Entry 7DBN (X-ray diffraction, 2.67 A resolution); this record covers chains A and B of the 3 polymer chains in the assembly.

[Chain A]
Name: HIV-1 reverse transcriptase p66 subunit
From: Human immunodeficiency virus 1
Notes: EC 2.7.7.49, 3.1.26.13
UniProtKB: D3XFN5 (D3XFN5_9HIV1); residues 1-555 here correspond to UniProt positions 100-654 (UniProt number = residue number + 99)
Chain sequence (557 residues; row label = number of the first residue in the row; numbers below 1 keep their minus sign (Met-1 is residue -1)):
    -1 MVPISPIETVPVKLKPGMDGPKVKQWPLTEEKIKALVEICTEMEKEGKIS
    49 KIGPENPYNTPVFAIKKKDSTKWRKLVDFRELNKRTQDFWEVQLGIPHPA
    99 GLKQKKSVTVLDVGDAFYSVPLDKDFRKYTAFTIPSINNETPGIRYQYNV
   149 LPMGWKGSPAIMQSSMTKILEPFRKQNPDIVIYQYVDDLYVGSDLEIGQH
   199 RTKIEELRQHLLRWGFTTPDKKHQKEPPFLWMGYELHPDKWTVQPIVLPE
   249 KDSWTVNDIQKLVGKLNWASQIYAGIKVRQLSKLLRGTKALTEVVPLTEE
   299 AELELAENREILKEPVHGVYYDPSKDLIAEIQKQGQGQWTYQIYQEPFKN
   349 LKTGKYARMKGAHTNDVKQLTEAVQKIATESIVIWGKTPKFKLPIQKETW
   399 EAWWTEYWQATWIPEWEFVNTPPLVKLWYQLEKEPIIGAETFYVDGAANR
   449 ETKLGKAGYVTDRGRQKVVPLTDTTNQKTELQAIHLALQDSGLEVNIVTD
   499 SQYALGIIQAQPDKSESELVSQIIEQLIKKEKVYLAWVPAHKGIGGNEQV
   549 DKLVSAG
Unresolved in the structure: -1 to 0, 554-555
Differences from the reference sequence: expression tag (-1 to 0); engineered mutation Phe115 (Tyr214 in D3XFN5), Tyr116 (Phe215 in D3XFN5), Met151 (Gln250 in D3XFN5), Met160 (Phe259 in D3XFN5), Ser162 (Cys261 in D3XFN5), Val184 (Met283 in D3XFN5), Ser280 (Cys379 in D3XFN5)
Ion coordination: Mg2+: Val111, Asp185 (together with 2'-deoxycytidine-5'-triphosphate)
Residues lining bound ligands: 2'-deoxycytidine-5'-triphosphate (DCP): Lys65, Lys70, Arg72, Asp110, Val111, Gly112, Asp113, Ala114, Phe115, Met151, Val184, Asp185, Lys220
What the authors report for this chain:
  - conformationally variable residues: Arg72, Asp110, Phe115, Asp185
  - contacts within the chain: Phe115-Met160
  - binding site for 2'-deoxycytidine-5'-triphosphate: Phe115
  - Mg2+ coordination: Val111, Asp185

[Chain B]
Name: HIV-1 RT p51 subunit
From: Human immunodeficiency virus type 1
UniProtKB: P12497 (POL_HV1N5); residues 1-428 here correspond to UniProt positions 588-1015 (UniProt number = residue number + 587)
Chain sequence (444 residues; row label = number of the first residue in the row; numbers below 1 keep their minus sign (Met-15 is residue -15)):
   -15 MAHHHHHHALEVLFQGPISPIETVPVKLKPGMDGPKVKQWPLTEEKIKAL
    35 VEICTEMEKEGKISKIGPENPYNTPVFAIKKKDSTKWRKLVDFRELNKRT
    85 QDFWEVQLGIPHPAGLKQKKSVTVLDVGDAYFSVPLDKDFRKYTAFTIPS
   135 INNETPGIRYQYNVLPQGWKGSPAIFQSSMTKILEPFRKQNPDIVIYQYM
   185 DDLYVGSDLEIGQHRTKIEELRQHLLRWGFTTPDKKHQKEPPFLWMGYEL
   235 HPDKWTVQPIVLPEKDSWTVNDIQKLVGKLNWASQIYAGIKVRQLSKLLR
   285 GTKALTEVVPLTEEAELELAENREILKEPVHGVYYDPSKDLIAEIQKQGQ
   335 GQWTYQIYQEPFKNLKTGKYARMKGAHTNDVKQLTEAVQKIATESIVIWG
   385 KTPKFKLPIQKETWEAWWTEYWQATWIPEWEFVNTPPLVKLWYQ
Unresolved in the structure: -15 to 4, 214-230, 428
Differences from the reference sequence: expression tag (-15 to 0); engineered mutation Ser162 (Cys749 in P12497), Ser280 (Cys867 in P12497)
Curated features (UniProtKB/Swiss-Prot):
  - region: Phe227 to His235 (RT 'primer grip')
  - motif: Trp398 to Trp414 (Tryptophan repeat motif)
  - binding site (Mg(2+)): Asp110, Asp185, Asp186
  - site (Essential for RT p66/p51 heterodimerization): Trp401, Trp414

[Interface between chain A and chain B]
Contacting residue pairs - 113 pairs, chain A then chain B:
  Val8(A) - Glu53(B)
  Pro9(A) - Glu53(B)
  Gln85(A) - Glu53(B)  hydrogen bond (side chain-backbone)
  Asp86(A) - Lys20(B)  salt bridge
  Asp86(A) - Pro55(B)
  Phe87(A) - Pro52(B)
  Phe87(A) - Glu53(B)
  Trp88(A) - Lys20(B)
  Trp88(A) - Val21(B)
  Trp88(A) - Lys22(B)
  Trp88(A) - Pro52(B)  hydrogen bond (backbone-backbone)
  Trp88(A) - Asn54(B)
  Trp88(A) - Pro55(B)
  Trp88(A) - Asn57(B)
  Trp88(A) - Thr131(B)
  Trp88(A) - Arg143(B)
  Val90(A) - Pro140(B)
  Val90(A) - Gly141(B)  hydrogen bond (backbone-backbone)
  Val90(A) - Arg143(B)
  Leu92(A) - Pro133(B)  hydrophobic
  Leu92(A) - Asn137(B)
  Gly93(A) - Asn137(B)  hydrogen bond (backbone-side chain)
  Ile94(A) - Asn137(B)
  Pro95(A) - Asn136(B)
  Pro95(A) - Asn137(B)
  His96(A) - Asn136(B)  hydrogen bond (backbone-side chain)
  Gly99(A) - Asn136(B)
  Ala158(A) - Pro52(B)  hydrophobic
  Ser162(A) - Pro52(B)
  Thr165(A) - Pro140(B)
  Glu169(A) - Lys49(B)  salt bridge
  Arg172(A) - Thr139(B)
  Ile180(A) - Glu138(B)
  Tyr181(A) - Asn136(B)  hydrogen bond
  Tyr181(A) - Glu138(B)
  Gln182(A) - Glu138(B)  hydrogen bond (backbone-backbone)
  Gln182(A) - Pro140(B)
  Arg356(A) - Glu396(B)  salt bridge
  Lys358(A) - Gln394(B)
  Lys358(A) - Glu396(B)  salt bridge
  Gln373(A) - Glu396(B)
  Gln373(A) - Thr397(B)  hydrogen bond
  Gln373(A) - Ala400(B)
  Ala376(A) - Trp401(B)  hydrophobic
  Ile380(A) - Leu26(B)
  Ile380(A) - Thr27(B)
  Val381(A) - Pro25(B)  hydrophobic
  Val381(A) - Ile135(B)
  Val381(A) - Asn136(B)  hydrogen bond (backbone-backbone)
  Val381(A) - Asn137(B)
  Ile382(A) - Ile135(B)
  Ile382(A) - Asn136(B)
  Gly384(A) - Thr27(B)
  Gly384(A) - Glu28(B)  hydrogen bond (backbone-backbone)
  Trp402(A) - Lys331(B)  hydrogen bond (backbone-side chain)
  Trp402(A) - Asp364(B)
  Tyr405(A) - Lys331(B)  hydrogen bond (backbone-side chain)
  Tyr405(A) - Asn418(B)
  Trp406(A) - Lys331(B)
  Trp406(A) - Asn418(B)
  Trp406(A) - Thr419(B)
  Trp406(A) - Pro420(B)  hydrophobic
  Trp406(A) - Pro421(B)
  Gln407(A) - Lys331(B)
  Gln407(A) - Pro392(B)
  Gln407(A) - Ile393(B)
  Gln407(A) - Gln394(B)  hydrogen bond
  Gln407(A) - Val417(B)  hydrogen bond (side chain-backbone)
  Gln407(A) - Asn418(B)
  Ala408(A) - Trp337(B)  hydrophobic
  Ala408(A) - Asp364(B)
  Ala408(A) - Pro392(B)  hydrogen bond (backbone-backbone)
  Ala408(A) - Ile393(B)
  Thr409(A) - Asp364(B)
  Trp410(A) - Thr362(B)  hydrogen bond (side chain-backbone)
  Trp410(A) - Asn363(B)
  Trp410(A) - Val365(B)  hydrophobic
  Trp410(A) - Trp401(B)  hydrophobic
  Trp410(A) - Tyr405(B)
  Pro412(A) - Trp401(B)  hydrophobic
  Pro433(A) - Asn255(B)
  Pro433(A) - Thr290(B)
  Thr439(A) - Lys287(B)
  Thr439(A) - Ala288(B)
  Thr439(A) - Leu289(B)  hydrogen bond (side chain-backbone)
  Tyr441(A) - Gln258(B)
  Tyr441(A) - Thr286(B)
  Tyr441(A) - Lys287(B)  hydrogen bond (side chain-backbone)
  Tyr441(A) - Leu289(B)
  Val458(A) - Thr286(B)
  Thr459(A) - Thr286(B)
  Asp460(A) - Thr286(B)
  Asp460(A) - Lys287(B)
  Asp460(A) - Ala288(B)
  Val496(A) - Leu289(B)  hydrophobic
  Leu503(A) - Pro421(B)
  Gly504(A) - Pro420(B)
  Gln507(A) - Pro421(B)
  Tyr532(A) - Asn255(B)  hydrogen bond
  Trp535(A) - Leu422(B)  hydrophobic
  Val536(A) - Gln258(B)
  Pro537(A) - Gly262(B)
  Pro537(A) - Asn265(B)
  Lys540(A) - Asn265(B)
  Lys540(A) - Ser280(B)
  Gly541(A) - Ser280(B)  hydrogen bond (backbone-side chain)
  Ile542(A) - Gln258(B)
  Ile542(A) - Val261(B)  hydrophobic
  Gly543(A) - Leu283(B)
  Gly543(A) - Gly285(B)
  Gly544(A) - Gly285(B)  hydrogen bond (backbone-backbone)
  Gln547(A) - Gly285(B)
  Gln547(A) - Thr286(B)  hydrogen bond
Interface residues without a listed pair, chain A (71 interface residues in all): Gln91, Leu100, Ile159, Gln161, Lys166, Val179, Thr377, Trp383, Thr386, Ile434, Ile435, Asn494, Gln500, Ala534
Interface residues without a listed pair, chain B (66 interface residues in all): Ile50, Gly51, Tyr56, Ser134, Val254, Lys259, Lys281, Arg284, His361, Leu368

[Summary]
Chain A and chain B form an interface of 71 and 66 residues respectively, with 22 hydrogen bonds and 4 salt
bridges. Polar contacts include Asp86(A)-Lys20(B), Glu169(A)-Lys49(B) and Arg356(A)-Glu396(B). Chain A binds
2'-deoxycytidine-5'-triphosphate. From the paper: a binding site for 2'-deoxycytidine-5'-triphosphate at
Phe115(A); Mg2+ coordination by Val111(A) and Asp185(A).
Here chain A is HIV-1 reverse transcriptase p66 subunit (Human immunodeficiency virus 1) and chain B is HIV-1
RT p51 subunit (Human immunodeficiency virus type 1). Entry 7DBN (HIV-1 reverse transcriptase mutant
Q151M/Y115F/F116Y/M184V/F160M:DNA:dCTP ternary complex) was determined by X-ray diffraction together with 7DBM
from the same study.
